Entry 3G4F (X-ray diffraction, 2.65 A resolution); this record covers chain A.

# Chain A
Protein: (+)-delta-cadinene synthase isozyme XC1
From: Gossypium arboreum
Notes: EC 4.2.3.13
UniProt: Q39761 (DCS1_GOSAR); residues 1-554 here = UniProt positions 1-554
Amino-acid sequence (554 residues; row label = number of the first residue in the row):
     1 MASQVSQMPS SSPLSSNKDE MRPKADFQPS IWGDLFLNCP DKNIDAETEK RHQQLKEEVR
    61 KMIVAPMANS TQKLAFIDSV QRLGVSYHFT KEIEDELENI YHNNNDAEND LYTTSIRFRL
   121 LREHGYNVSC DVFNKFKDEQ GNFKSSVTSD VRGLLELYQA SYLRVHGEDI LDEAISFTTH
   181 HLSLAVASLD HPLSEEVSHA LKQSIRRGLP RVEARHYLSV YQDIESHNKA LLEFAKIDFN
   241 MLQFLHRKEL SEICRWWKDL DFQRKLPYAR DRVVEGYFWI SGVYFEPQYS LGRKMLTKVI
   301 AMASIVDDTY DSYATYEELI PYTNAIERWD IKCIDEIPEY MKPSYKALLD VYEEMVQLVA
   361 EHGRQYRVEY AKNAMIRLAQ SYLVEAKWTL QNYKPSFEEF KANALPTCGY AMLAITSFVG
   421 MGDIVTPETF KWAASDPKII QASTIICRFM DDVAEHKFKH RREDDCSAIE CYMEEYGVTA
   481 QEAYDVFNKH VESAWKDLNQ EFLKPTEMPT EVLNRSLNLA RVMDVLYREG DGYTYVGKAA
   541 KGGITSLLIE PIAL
Unresolved in the structure: 1-24, 42-44, 224, 459-464, 530-534
UniProt features mapped onto this chain:
  - motif: Asp307 to Asp311 (DDXXD motif)
  - binding site (Mg(2+)): Asp307, Asp311, Asp451, Glu455
  - mutagenesis: Asp307 (D307A: Strongly reduced activity), Asp308 (D308A: Reduces affinity for substrate about 12-fold), Asp311 (D311A: Strongly reduced activity), Asp451 (D451A: No effect), Asp452 (D452A: No effect), Glu455 (E455A: Strongly reduced activity)
Disulfide bonds: Cys408-Cys447
Metal / ion sites: Mg2+: Asp307, Asp311 (together with FPF)
Small-molecule neighbours: FPF ((2Z,6E)-2-fluoro-3,7,11-trimethyldodeca-2,6,10-trien-1-yl trihydrogen diphosphate): Arg270, Glu275, Trp279, Asp307, Asp311, Tyr382, Glu385, Thr407, Arg448, Asp451, Glu455, Leu526, Tyr527, Tyr535, Val536
Reported in the primary citation:
  - binding site for FPF: Arg270, Arg448
  - Mg2+ coordination: Asp307, Asp311, Asp451, Glu455
  - mutagenesis - D307A, D311A, E455A: decreased catalytic activity
  - mutagenesis - D308A: unchanged catalytic activity
  - mutagenesis - D451A, D452A: unchanged catalytic activity on FPP
  - catalytic residues: Asp307, Asp311, Glu455

# In short
Ligands of chain A: compound FPF. The Mg2+ site is built by Asp307 and Asp311. Curated annotation (UniProt)
lists 4 Mg2+-binding residues and 6 mutagenesis sites. From the paper: catalytic residues Asp307, Asp311 and
Glu455; D307A, D311A and E455A reduce catalytic activity; 6 substitutions were tested in all.
Chain A is (+)-delta-cadinene synthase isozyme XC1 (Gossypium arboreum); the structure, Crystal Structure of
(+)- -Cadinene Synthase from Gossypium arboreum in complex with 2-fluorofarnesyl diphosphate, was determined
by X-ray diffraction together with 3G4D from the same study.
